4CPH - chains C and D of the 4 polymer chains in the assembly; structure by X-ray diffraction, 1.64 A resolution.

# Chain C
Protein: Streptavidin
Source organism: Streptomyces avidinii
Reference sequence: P22629 (SAV_STRAV); residues 13-139 here correspond to UniProt positions 37-163 (UniProt number = residue number + 24)
Sequence (133 residues; row label = number of the first residue in the row):
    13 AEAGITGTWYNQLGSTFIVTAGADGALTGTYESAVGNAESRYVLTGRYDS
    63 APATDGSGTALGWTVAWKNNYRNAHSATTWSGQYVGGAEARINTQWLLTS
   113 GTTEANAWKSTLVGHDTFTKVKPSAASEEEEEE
Not modelled in the structure: 13-15, 136-145
Sequence notes: expression tag (140-145)
Residues lining bound ligands: LH4 (5-[(3aS,4S,6aR)-2-oxo-hexahydro-1H-thieno[3,4- d]imidazolidin-4-yl]-N'-{2,6-bis[4-(morpholine-4- sulfonyl)phenyl]phenyl}pentanehydrazide): N23, L25, S27, Y43, S45, S52, Y54, W79, R84, N85, A86, S88, T90, W92, W108, L110, D128
Swiss-Prot annotation at these positions:
  - motif: R59 to D61 (Cell attachment site)
  - binding site (biotin): Y43, Y54, W92, W108, W120
From the paper describing this entry:
  - conformationally variable residues (loop rearrangement): S45, N49

# Chain D
Protein: Streptavidin
Source organism: Streptomyces avidinii
Reference sequence: P22629 (SAV_STRAV); residues 13-139 here correspond to UniProt positions 37-163 (UniProt number = residue number + 24)
Sequence (127 residues; each row starts with the number of its first residue):
    13 AEAGITGTWYAQLGDTFIVTAGADGALTGTYEAAVGNAESRYVLTGRYDS
    63 APATDGSGTALGWTVAWKNNYRNAHSATTWSGQYVGGAEARINTQWLLTS
   113 GTTEANAWKSTLVGHDTFTKVKPSAAS
Not modelled in the structure: 13-15, 47, 135-139
Sequence notes: engineered mutation A23 (Asn47 in P22629), D27 (Ser51 in P22629), A45 (Ser69 in P22629)
Swiss-Prot annotation at these positions:
  - motif: R59 to D61 (Cell attachment site)
  - binding site (biotin): Y43, Y54, W92, W108, W120

# Chain C / chain D interface
Residue-residue contacts - 15 pairs, chain C then chain D:
  W108(C) - W120(D)
  L109(C) - V125(D)  hydrophobic
  L110(C) - W120(D)  hydrophobic
  W120(C) - L25(D)  hydrophobic
  W120(C) - W108(D)
  W120(C) - L110(D)  hydrophobic
  K121(C) - L124(D)
  T123(C) - L124(D)
  T123(C) - V125(D)  hydrogen bond (backbone-backbone)
  L124(C) - K121(D)
  L124(C) - T123(D)
  L124(C) - L124(D)  hydrophobic
  V125(C) - L109(D)  hydrophobic
  V125(C) - T123(D)  hydrogen bond (backbone-backbone)
  V125(C) - V125(D)  hydrophobic
Other interface residues (no listed pair), chain C (9 interface residues in all): L25

# In short
The chain C/chain D interface involves 9 residues from each chain; the contacts include 2 hydrogen bonds.
Main-chain hydrogen bonds include T123(C)-V125(D) and V125(C)-T123(D). Ligands of chain C: compound LH4.
UniProt lists 5 biotin-binding residues on chain C; 5 biotin-binding residues on chain D. From the paper:
conformational variability at S45(C) and N49(C).
Chain C is Streptavidin and chain D is Streptavidin, both from Streptomyces avidinii; the structure,
trans-divalent streptavidin with love-hate ligand 4, was determined by X-ray diffraction together with 4CPE,
4CPF and 4CPI from the same study.
